Entry 1DYJ (X-ray diffraction, 1.85 A resolution); this record covers chains A and B.

# Chain A (and B)
Protein: Dihydrofolate reductase
Organism: Escherichia coli
Notes: EC 1.5.1.3; chain B of this document is another copy of the same molecule, construct and numbering; everything in this record applies to it too
UniProt: P0ABQ4 (DYR_ECOLI); residues 1-159 here = UniProt positions 1-159
Sequence (159 residues; each row starts with the number of its first residue):
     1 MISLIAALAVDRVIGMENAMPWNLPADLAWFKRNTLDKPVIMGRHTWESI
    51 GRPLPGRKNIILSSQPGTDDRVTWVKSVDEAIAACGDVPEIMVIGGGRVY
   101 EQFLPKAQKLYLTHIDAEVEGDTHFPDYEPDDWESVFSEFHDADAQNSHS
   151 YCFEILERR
Construct notes: conflict Asp37 (Asn in P0ABQ4)
Residues lining bound ligands: 5,10-dideazatetrahydrofolic acid (DDF): Ile5, Ala6, Ala7, Asp27, Leu28, Ala29, Trp30, Phe31, Lys32, Ile50, Arg52, Leu54, Pro55, Arg57, Ile94, Tyr100, Thr113
Swiss-Prot annotation at these positions:
  - binding site (substrate): Ile5, Asp27, Arg52, Arg57, Thr113
  - binding site (NADP(+)): Ala7, Val13 to Ala19, His45, Thr46, Ser63, Ser64, Lys76, Gly95 to Gln102
  - natural variant: Leu28 (L28R: In strain: B[RT500] isozyme 2), Trp30 (W30G: In strain: 1810), Glu154 (E154K: In strain: B[MB1428]; E154Q: In strain: 1810)
  - mutagenesis: Met16 (M16F/S: Increases catalytic rate about 2-fold; M16N: Increases catalytic rate about 2-fold. Increases catalytic rate about 7-fold; when associated with L-20; Y-42; F-92; A-85 and S-152), Met20 (M20I/V: Increases catalytic rate 2-fold; M20L: Increases catalytic rate 2.5-fold. Increases catalytic rate about 7-fold; when associated with N-16; Y-42; F-92; A-85 and S-152), Met42 (M42V: Increases catalytic rate almost 2-fold; M42Y: Increases catalytic rate almost 2-fold. Increases catalytic rate about 7-fold; when associated with N-16; L-20; A-85; F-92 and S-152), Cys85 (C85A: Decreases catalytic rate by one third. Increases catalytic rate about 7-fold; when associated with N-16; L-20; Y-42; F-92 and S-152), Met92 (M92F: No effect. Increases catalytic rate about 7-fold; when associated with N-16; L-20; Y-42; A-85 and S-152; M92L: No effect), Cys152 (C152S: Increases catalytic rate 1.5-fold. Increases catalytic rate about 7-fold; when associated with N-16; L-20; Y-42; A-85 and F-92)

# Chain A / chain B interface
Residue-residue contacts - 30 pairs, chain A then chain B:
  Glu17(A) - Ala145(B)
  Asn18(A) - Ala143(B)
  Asn18(A) - Asp144(B)
  Asn18(A) - Ala145(B)
  Ala19(A) - Asp144(B)  hydrogen bond (backbone-backbone)
  Ala19(A) - Ala145(B)
  Ala19(A) - Gln146(B)
  Ala19(A) - Ser148(B)
  Met20(A) - Ser148(B)
  Pro21(A) - Pro21(B)
  Pro21(A) - Ser148(B)
  Pro21(A) - His149(B)
  Trp22(A) - Pro21(B)
  Trp22(A) - Asn23(B)
  Asn23(A) - Met20(B)
  Asn23(A) - Trp22(B)
  Ser49(A) - Ala145(B)  hydrogen bond (side chain-backbone)
  Ser49(A) - Gln146(B)
  Ile50(A) - Gln146(B)
  Ala143(A) - Asn18(B)
  Asp144(A) - Asn18(B)
  Asp144(A) - Ala19(B)  hydrogen bond (backbone-backbone)
  Ala145(A) - Ala19(B)
  Gln146(A) - Ala19(B)
  Gln146(A) - Ser49(B)  hydrogen bond (side chain-backbone)
  Asn147(A) - Ala19(B)
  Ser148(A) - Ala19(B)
  Ser148(A) - Met20(B)
  Ser148(A) - Pro21(B)
  His149(A) - Pro21(B)
Interface residues without a listed pair, chain A (18 interface residues in all): Glu48, Gly51
Interface residues without a listed pair, chain B (14 interface residues in all): Asn147

# Summary
Chain A and chain B form an interface of 18 and 14 residues respectively; the contacts include 4 hydrogen
bonds. Among the polar pairs are Ser49(A)-Ala145(B), Gln146(A)-Ser49(B) and Ala19(A)-Asp144(B). Bound to chain
A: 5,10-dideazatetrahydrofolic acid.
Chain A and chain B are both Dihydrofolate reductase (Escherichia coli); the structure, Isomorphous crystal
structures of escherichia coli dihydrofolate reductase complexed with folate, 5-deazafolate and
5,10-dideazatetrahydrofolate: mechanistic implications, was determined by X-ray diffraction together with
1DYH, 1DYI and 1DRH from the same study.
